PDB entry 7MWU | X-ray diffraction, 1.69 A resolution | chain A

Chain A:
Molecule: Bifunctional protein PutA
Organism: Escherichia coli
Notes: EC 1.5.5.2, 1.2.1.88
Reference sequence: A0A383H020 (A0A383H020_ECOLX); residues 86-630 here = UniProt positions 86-630
Chain sequence (551 residues; row label = number of the first residue in the row):
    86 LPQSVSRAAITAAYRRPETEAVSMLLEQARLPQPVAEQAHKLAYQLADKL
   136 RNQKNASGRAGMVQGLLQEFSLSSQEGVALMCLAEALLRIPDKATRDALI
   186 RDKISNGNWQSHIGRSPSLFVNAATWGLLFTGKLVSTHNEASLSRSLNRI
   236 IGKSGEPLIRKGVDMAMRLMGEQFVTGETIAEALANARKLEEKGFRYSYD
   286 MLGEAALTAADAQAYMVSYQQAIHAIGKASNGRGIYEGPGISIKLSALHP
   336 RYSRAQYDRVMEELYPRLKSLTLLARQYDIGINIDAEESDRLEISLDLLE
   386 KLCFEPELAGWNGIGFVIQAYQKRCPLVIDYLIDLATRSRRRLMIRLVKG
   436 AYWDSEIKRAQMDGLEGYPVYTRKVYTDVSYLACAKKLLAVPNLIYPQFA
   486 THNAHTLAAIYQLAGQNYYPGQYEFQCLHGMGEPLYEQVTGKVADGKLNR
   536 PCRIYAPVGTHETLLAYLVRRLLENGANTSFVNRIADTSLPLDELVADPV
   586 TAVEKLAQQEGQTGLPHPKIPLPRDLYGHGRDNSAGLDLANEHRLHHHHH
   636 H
Disordered / not traced: 86-87, 190-203, 216-225, 611-636
Differences from the reference sequence: expression tag (631-636)
Residues lining bound ligands:
  - FAD (flavin-adenine dinucleotide): Asp370, Ala371, Val402, Gln404, Tyr406, Arg431, Val433, Lys434, Gly435, Ala436, Tyr437, Trp438, Tyr456, Thr457, Arg458, Lys459, Thr462, Asp463, Ala485, Thr486, His487, Asn488, Thr491, Gln511, Cys512, Leu513, Tyr540, Arg556, Glu559, Thr564, Ser565, Phe566
  - cyclobutanecarboxylic acid (ZPM): Lys329, Asp370, Ala436, Tyr437, Leu513, Tyr540, Tyr552, Arg555, Arg556
From the paper describing this entry:
  - binding site for cyclobutanecarboxylic acid: Lys329, Leu513, Tyr540, Tyr552, Arg555, Arg556

Summary:
Bound to chain A: flavin-adenine dinucleotide and cyclobutanecarboxylic acid. From the paper: a binding site
for cyclobutanecarboxylic acid at Lys329, Leu513 and Tyr540 among others.
Chain A is Bifunctional protein PutA (Escherichia coli); the structure, Structure of the E. coli PutA proline
dehydrogenase domain (residues 86-630) complexed with cyclobutanecarboxylic acid, was determined by X-ray
diffraction together with 7MWT, 7MWV and 7SQN from the same study.
